Entry 6S3J (X-ray diffraction, 1.90 A resolution); this record covers chain A.

[Chain A]
Name: Lipase
Organism: Geobacillus stearothermophilus
Notes: EC 3.1.1.3
UniProt: Q93A71 (Q93A71_GEOSE); residues 4-389 here correspond to UniProt positions 33-418 (UniProt number = residue number + 29)
Amino-acid sequence (392 residues; each row starts with the number of its first residue):
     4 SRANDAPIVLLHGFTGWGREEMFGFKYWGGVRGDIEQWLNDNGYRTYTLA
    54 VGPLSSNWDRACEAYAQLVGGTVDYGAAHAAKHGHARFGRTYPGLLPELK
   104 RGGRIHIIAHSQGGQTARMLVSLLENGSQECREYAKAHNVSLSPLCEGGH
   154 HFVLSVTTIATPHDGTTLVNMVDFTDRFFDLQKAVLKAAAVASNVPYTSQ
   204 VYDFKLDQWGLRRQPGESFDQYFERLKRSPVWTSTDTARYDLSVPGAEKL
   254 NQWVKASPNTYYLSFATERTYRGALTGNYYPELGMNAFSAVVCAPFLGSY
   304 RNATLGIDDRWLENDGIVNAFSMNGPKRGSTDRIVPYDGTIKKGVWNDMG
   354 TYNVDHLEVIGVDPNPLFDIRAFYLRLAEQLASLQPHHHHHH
Disulfides: Cys134-Cys149
Sequence notes: engineered mutation Cys134 (Glu163 in Q93A71), Cys149 (Phe178 in Q93A71); conflict Ala323 (Thr352 in Q93A71); expression tag (390-395)
Ion coordination: Zn2+: Asp62, His82, His88, Asp239; Ca2+: Gly287, Glu361, Asp366, Pro367

[Overview]
The Zn2+ site is built by Asp62, His82, His88 and Asp239. The Ca2+ site is built by Gly287, Glu361, Asp366 and
Pro367.
Chain A is Lipase (Geobacillus stearothermophilus); the structure, Crystal Structure of lipase from
Geobacillus stearothermophilus T6 variant E134C/F149C, was determined by X-ray diffraction together with 6S3G
and 6S3V from the same study.
